Entry 5J1E (X-ray diffraction, 2.90 A resolution); this record covers chains A and B.

[Chain A]
Protein: HIV-1 reverse transcriptase P66 domain
Source organism: Human immunodeficiency virus type 1 group M subtype B (isolate BH10)
Notes: EC 2.7.7.49, 2.7.7.7, 3.1.26.4; fragment: p66 domain, residues 600-1154
UniProt: P03366 (POL_HV1B1); residues 1-555 here correspond to UniProt positions 600-1154 (UniProt number = residue number + 599)
Chain sequence (557 residues; row label = number of the first residue in the row; numbers below 1 keep their minus sign (Met-1 is residue -1)):
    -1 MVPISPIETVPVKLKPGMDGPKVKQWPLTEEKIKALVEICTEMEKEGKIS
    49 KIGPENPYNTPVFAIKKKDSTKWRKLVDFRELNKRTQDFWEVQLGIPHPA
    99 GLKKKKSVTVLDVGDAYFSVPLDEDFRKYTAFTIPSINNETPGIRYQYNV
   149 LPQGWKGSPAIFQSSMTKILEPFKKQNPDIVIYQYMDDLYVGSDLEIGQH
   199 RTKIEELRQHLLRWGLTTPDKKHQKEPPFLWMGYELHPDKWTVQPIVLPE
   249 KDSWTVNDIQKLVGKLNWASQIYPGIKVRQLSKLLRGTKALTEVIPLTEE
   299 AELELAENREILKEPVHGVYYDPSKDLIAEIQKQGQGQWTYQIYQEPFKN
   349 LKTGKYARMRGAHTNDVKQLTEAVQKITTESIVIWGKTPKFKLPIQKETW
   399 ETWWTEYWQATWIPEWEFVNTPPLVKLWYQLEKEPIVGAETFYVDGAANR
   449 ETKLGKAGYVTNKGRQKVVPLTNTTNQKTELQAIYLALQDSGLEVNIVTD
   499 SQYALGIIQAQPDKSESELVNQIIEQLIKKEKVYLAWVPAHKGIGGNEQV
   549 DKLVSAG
Disordered / not traced: -1 to 3, 65-70, 219-221, 554-555
Differences from the reference sequence: initiating methionine (-1); expression tag (0); engineered mutation Ser280 (Cys879 in P03366)
Metal / ion sites: Mg2+: Asp443, Asp498
Swiss-Prot annotation at these positions:
  - region: Phe227 to His235 (RT 'primer grip')
  - motif: Trp398 to Trp414 (Tryptophan repeat motif)
  - binding site (Mg(2+)): Asp110, Asp185, Asp186, Asp443, Glu478, Asp498, Asp549
  - site: Trp401 (Essential for RT p66/p51 heterodimerization), Trp414 (Essential for RT p66/p51 heterodimerization), Phe440, Tyr441 (Cleavage)
Reported in the primary citation:
  - Mg2+ coordination: Asp443, Asp498
  - binding site for the ligand 6FT: His539, Lys540
  - catalytic residues: Asp443, Glu478, Asp498, Asp549 (citing earlier work)

[Chain B]
Protein: HIV-1 reverse transcriptase P51 domain
Source organism: Human immunodeficiency virus type 1 group M subtype B (isolate BH10)
Notes: EC 2.7.7.49, 2.7.7.7, 3.1.26.4; fragment: p51 domain, residues 600-1027
UniProt: P03366 (POL_HV1B1); residues 1-428 here correspond to UniProt positions 600-1027 (UniProt number = residue number + 599)
Chain sequence (429 residues; numbered 0 to 428; the number before each row is that of its first residue; numbering starts at 0):
     0 GPISPIETVPVKLKPGMDGPKVKQWPLTEEKIKALVEICTEMEKEGKISK
    50 IGPENPYNTPVFAIKKKDSTKWRKLVDFRELNKRTQDFWEVQLGIPHPAG
   100 LKKKKSVTVLDVGDAYFSVPLDEDFRKYTAFTIPSINNETPGIRYQYNVL
   150 PQGWKGSPAIFQSSMTKILEPFKKQNPDIVIYQYMDDLYVGSDLEIGQHR
   200 TKIEELRQHLLRWGLTTPDKKHQKEPPFLWMGYELHPDKWTVQPIVLPEK
   250 DSWTVNDIQKLVGKLNWASQIYPGIKVRQLSKLLRGTKALTEVIPLTEEA
   300 ELELAENREILKEPVHGVYYDPSKDLIAEIQKQGQGQWTYQIYQEPFKNL
   350 KTGKYARMRGAHTNDVKQLTEAVQKITTESIVIWGKTPKFKLPIQKETWE
   400 TWWTEYWQATWIPEWEFVNTPPLVKLWYQ
Disordered / not traced: 89-94, 214-230, 428
Differences from the reference sequence: expression tag (0); engineered mutation Ser280 (Cys879 in P03366)
Swiss-Prot annotation at these positions:
  - region: Phe227 to His235 (RT 'primer grip')
  - motif: Trp398 to Trp414 (Tryptophan repeat motif)
  - binding site (Mg(2+)): Asp110, Asp185, Asp186
  - site (Essential for RT p66/p51 heterodimerization): Trp401, Trp414

[Chain A / chain B interface]
Residue-residue contacts (122; chain A residue first):
  Val8(A) with Glu53(B)
  Pro9(A) with Glu53(B)
  Gln85(A) with Glu53(B), hydrogen bond (side chain-backbone)
  Asp86(A) with Pro55(B)
  Phe87(A) with Pro52(B)
  Trp88(A) with Val21(B); Lys22(B); Pro52(B), hydrogen bond (backbone-backbone); Asn54(B); Asn57(B); Thr131(B); Arg143(B)
  Val90(A) with Thr131(B); Gly141(B); Arg143(B)
  Gln91(A) with Asn137(B); Thr139(B); Pro140(B)
  Leu92(A) with Gln23(B); Pro25(B); Asn137(B), hydrogen bond (backbone-side chain)
  Gly93(A) with Asn137(B), hydrogen bond (backbone-side chain)
  Ile94(A) with Asn137(B)
  Pro95(A) with Asn136(B); Asn137(B)
  His96(A) with Asn136(B), hydrogen bond (backbone-side chain)
  Gly99(A) with Asn136(B)
  Ala158(A) with Pro52(B)
  Gln161(A) with Pro140(B)
  Ser162(A) with Pro52(B)
  Thr165(A) with Pro140(B)
  Lys172(A) with Thr139(B)
  Ile180(A) with Thr139(B)
  Tyr181(A) with Glu138(B), hydrogen bond
  Gln182(A) with Glu138(B); Pro140(B)
  Gln373(A) with Glu396(B); Thr397(B), hydrogen bond; Thr400(B); Trp401(B)
  Thr376(A) with Trp401(B)
  Ile380(A) with Leu26(B); Thr27(B)
  Val381(A) with Pro25(B), hydrophobic; Ile135(B); Asn136(B), hydrogen bond (backbone-backbone)
  Ile382(A) with Ile135(B); Asn136(B)
  Trp383(A) with Ile135(B)
  Gly384(A) with Thr27(B); Glu28(B), hydrogen bond (backbone-backbone); Ile135(B)
  Thr386(A) with Trp401(B)
  Trp402(A) with Lys331(B), hydrogen bond (backbone-side chain); His361(B); Thr362(B); Asp364(B)
  Tyr405(A) with Lys331(B), hydrogen bond (backbone-side chain)
  Trp406(A) with Lys331(B); Val417(B); Asn418(B); Thr419(B); Pro420(B); Pro421(B)
  Gln407(A) with Lys331(B), hydrogen bond (backbone-side chain); Pro392(B); Ile393(B); Gln394(B); Val417(B), hydrogen bond (side chain-backbone); Asn418(B), hydrogen bond
  Ala408(A) with Trp337(B), hydrophobic; Asp364(B); Pro392(B), hydrogen bond (backbone-backbone); Ile393(B)
  Thr409(A) with Asp364(B)
  Trp410(A) with Thr362(B), hydrogen bond (side chain-backbone); Asn363(B); Val365(B), hydrophobic; Trp401(B), hydrophobic; Tyr405(B)
  Pro412(A) with Trp401(B)
  Pro433(A) with Asn255(B); Leu289(B), hydrophobic; Thr290(B)
  Ile434(A) with Thr290(B)
  Val435(A) with Thr290(B)
  Thr439(A) with Lys287(B); Ala288(B); Leu289(B), hydrogen bond (side chain-backbone)
  Tyr441(A) with Val254(B); Gln258(B); Thr286(B); Lys287(B), hydrogen bond (side chain-backbone); Leu289(B)
  Val458(A) with Thr286(B)
  Thr459(A) with Thr286(B)
  Asn460(A) with Thr286(B); Lys287(B); Ala288(B)
  Asn494(A) with Leu289(B)
  Val496(A) with Gln258(B); Leu289(B), hydrophobic
  Gln500(A) with Leu422(B)
  Leu503(A) with Leu422(B), hydrophobic
  Gln507(A) with Pro420(B); Pro421(B)
  Tyr532(A) with Asn255(B), hydrogen bond; Lys259(B); Leu289(B), hydrophobic
  Ala534(A) with Gln258(B); Lys259(B)
  Trp535(A) with Lys259(B)
  Val536(A) with Gln258(B)
  Pro537(A) with Gly262(B); Asn265(B)
  Lys540(A) with Val276(B)
  Gly541(A) with Ser280(B)
  Ile542(A) with Leu283(B), hydrophobic
  Gly543(A) with Leu283(B); Gly285(B)
  Gly544(A) with Gly285(B); Thr286(B)
Interface residues without a listed pair, chain A (70 interface residues in all): Leu100, Ile159, Thr369, Thr377, Glu399, Thr403, Gly436, Gly504, Gln547
Interface residues without a listed pair, chain B (63 interface residues in all): Lys20, Trp24, Gly51, Pro133, Arg284, Leu368

[Summary]
70 residues of chain A and 63 residues of chain B are in contact; the contacts include 19 hydrogen bonds.
Among the polar pairs are Gln85(A)-Glu53(B), Leu92(A)-Asn137(B) and Gly93(A)-Asn137(B). From the paper:
catalytic residues Asp443(A), Glu478(A) and Asp498(A) among others; a binding site for the ligand 6FT at
His539(A) and Lys540(A).
Chain A is HIV-1 reverse transcriptase P66 domain and chain B is HIV-1 reverse transcriptase P51 domain, both
from Human immunodeficiency virus type 1 group M subtype B (isolate BH10); the structure, Crystal Structure of
a Hydroxypyridone Carboxylic Acid Active-Site RNase H Inhibitor in Complex with HIV Reverse ..., was
determined by X-ray diffraction.
